1L3I - chains A and D of the 4 polymer chains in the assembly; structure by X-ray diffraction, 1.95 A resolution.

# Chain A (and D)
Name: Precorrin-6y methyltransferase/putative decarboxylase
Source organism: Methanothermobacter thermautotrophicus
Notes: chain D of this document is another copy of the same molecule, construct and numbering; everything in this record applies to it too
Reference sequence: O26249 (CBIT_METTH); numbering as in UniProt (aligned over 1-192)
Amino-acid sequence (192 residues; row label = number of the first residue in the row):
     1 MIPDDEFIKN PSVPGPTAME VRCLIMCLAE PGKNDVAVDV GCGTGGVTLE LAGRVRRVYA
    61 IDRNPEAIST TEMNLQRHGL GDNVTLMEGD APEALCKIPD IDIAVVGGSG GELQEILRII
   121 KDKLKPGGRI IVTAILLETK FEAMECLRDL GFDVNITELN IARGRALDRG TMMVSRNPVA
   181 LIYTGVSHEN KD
Unresolved in the structure: 187-192
Modified / non-standard residues: Mse1, Mse19, Mse26, Mse73, Mse87, Mse144, Mse172, Mse173 (selenomethionine; parent Met)
Differences from the reference sequence: modified residue (1, 19, 26, 73, 87, 144, 172-173)
Ligand contacts: S-adenosylhomocysteine (SAH): V13, P14, G15, P16, T17, R22, G41, C42, G43, T44, G45, G46, V47, I61, D62, R63, N64, A67, G89, D90, A91, G107, G108, S109, G110, E112, I116
Curated features (UniProtKB/Swiss-Prot):
  - binding site (S-adenosyl-L-methionine): T17, G41 to G45, D62, A91

# How chain A and chain D interact
Residue-residue contacts (34):
  G111(A) - R169(D)
  I135(A) - T171(D)
  I135(A) - Mse172(D)
  I135(A) - Mse173(D)
  L136(A) - L167(D)
  L136(A) - T171(D)
  L136(A) - Mse172(D)
  L137(A) - T171(D)  hydrogen bond (backbone-backbone)
  E138(A) - G170(D)
  E138(A) - T171(D)  hydrogen bond (side chain-backbone)
  K140(A) - Mse173(D)
  L167(A) - L136(D)
  G170(A) - E138(D)
  T171(A) - I135(D)
  T171(A) - L136(D)
  T171(A) - L137(D)  hydrogen bond (backbone-backbone)
  T171(A) - E138(D)  hydrogen bond (backbone-side chain)
  Mse172(A) - I135(D)
  Mse172(A) - L136(D)
  Mse172(A) - N177(D)
  Mse173(A) - I135(D)
  Mse173(A) - N177(D)
  Mse173(A) - P178(D)  hydrophobic
  V174(A) - N177(D)
  S175(A) - S175(D)  hydrogen bond
  S175(A) - R176(D)  hydrogen bond (side chain-backbone)
  S175(A) - N177(D)  hydrogen bond (backbone-side chain)
  S175(A) - P178(D)
  R176(A) - S175(D)  hydrogen bond (backbone-side chain)
  N177(A) - Mse173(D)
  N177(A) - V174(D)
  N177(A) - S175(D)  hydrogen bond (side chain-backbone)
  P178(A) - Mse173(D)  hydrophobic
  P178(A) - S175(D)
Also at the interface, not in a pair above, chain A (19 interface residues in all): G110, A162, D168
Also at the interface, not in a pair above, chain D (18 interface residues in all): K140, A162, D168

# In short
19 residues of chain A face 18 of chain D across their interface; the contacts include 9 hydrogen bonds. Polar
contacts include E138(A)-T171(D), S175(A)-S175(D) and S175(A)-R176(D). Ligands of chain A:
S-adenosylhomocysteine. UniProt lists 8 S-adenosyl-L-methionine-binding residues on chain A.
Both chains are Precorrin-6y methyltransferase/putative decarboxylase (Methanothermobacter
thermautotrophicus). Entry 1L3I (MT0146, the precorrin-6Y methyltransferase (cbit) homolog from M.
thermoautotrophicum, adohcy binary complex) was determined by X-ray diffraction together with 1F38, 1KXZ, 1L3B
and 1L3C from the same study.
